7R8S - chain A; structure by X-ray diffraction, 1.37 A resolution.

[Chain A]
Molecule: Cytochrome P450
From: Rhodopseudomonas palustris (strain HaA2)
UniProtKB: Q2IU02 (Q2IU02_RHOP2); residues 0-409 here correspond to UniProt positions 1-410 (UniProt number = residue number + 1)
Sequence (410 residues; each row starts with the number of its first residue; numbering starts at 0):
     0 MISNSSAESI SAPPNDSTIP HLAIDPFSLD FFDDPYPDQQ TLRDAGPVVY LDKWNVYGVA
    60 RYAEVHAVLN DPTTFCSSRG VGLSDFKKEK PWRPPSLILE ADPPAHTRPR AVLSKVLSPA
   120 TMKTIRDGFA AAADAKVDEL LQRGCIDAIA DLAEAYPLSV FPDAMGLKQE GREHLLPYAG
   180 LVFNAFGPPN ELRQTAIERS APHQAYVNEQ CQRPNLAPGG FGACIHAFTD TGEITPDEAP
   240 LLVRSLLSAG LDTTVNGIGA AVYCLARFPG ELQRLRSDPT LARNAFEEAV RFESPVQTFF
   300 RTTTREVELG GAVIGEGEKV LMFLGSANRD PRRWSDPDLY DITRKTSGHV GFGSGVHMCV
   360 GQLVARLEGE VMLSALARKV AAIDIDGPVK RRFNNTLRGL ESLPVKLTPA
Unresolved in the structure: 0-16
Bound ions: heme Fe near Cys-358 (its only coordinating residue here)
Small-molecule neighbours:
  - 4-propylbenzoic acid (8ZU): Arg-92, Ser-95, Ile-97, Leu-98, Val-181, Phe-182, Phe-185, Arg-243, Ser-244, Ser-247, Ala-248, Thr-252, Val-295, Phe-298
  - heme (HEM): Leu-68, Val-80, Ile-97, Leu-98, His-105, Arg-109, Leu-112, Leu-116, Phe-160, Ser-244, Leu-245, Ala-248, Gly-249, Thr-252, Thr-253, Gly-256, Phe-285, Val-289, Pro-294, Val-295, Phe-298, Arg-300, Leu-323, Gly-350, Phe-351, Gly-352, Val-355, His-356, Cys-358, Val-359, Gly-360, Val-363, Ala-364
What the authors report for this chain:
  - binding site for 4-propylbenzoic acid: Val-295
  - mutagenesis - F298V (71% versus 86%): decreased catalytic activity on 4-propylbenzoic acid
  - mutagenesis - F298V: increased binding to 4-propylbenzoic acid

[Summary]
Chain A binds heme and 4-propylbenzoic acid. From the paper: a binding site for 4-propylbenzoic acid at
Val-295; F298V reduces catalytic activity on 4-propylbenzoic acid.
Chain A is Cytochrome P450 (Rhodopseudomonas palustris (strain HaA2)); the structure, The crystal structure of
CYP199A4 bound to 4-n-propylbenzoic acid, was determined by X-ray diffraction together with 8E5J and 7UDF from
the same study.
